1V3M - chain A; structure by X-ray diffraction, 2.00 A resolution.

[Chain A]
Molecule: Cyclomaltodextrin glucanotransferase
From: Bacillus sp
Notes: EC 2.4.1.19
Reference sequence: P05618 (CDGT_BACS0); residues 1-686 here correspond to UniProt positions 28-713 (UniProt number = residue number + 27)
Amino-acid sequence (686 residues; row label = number of the first residue in the row):
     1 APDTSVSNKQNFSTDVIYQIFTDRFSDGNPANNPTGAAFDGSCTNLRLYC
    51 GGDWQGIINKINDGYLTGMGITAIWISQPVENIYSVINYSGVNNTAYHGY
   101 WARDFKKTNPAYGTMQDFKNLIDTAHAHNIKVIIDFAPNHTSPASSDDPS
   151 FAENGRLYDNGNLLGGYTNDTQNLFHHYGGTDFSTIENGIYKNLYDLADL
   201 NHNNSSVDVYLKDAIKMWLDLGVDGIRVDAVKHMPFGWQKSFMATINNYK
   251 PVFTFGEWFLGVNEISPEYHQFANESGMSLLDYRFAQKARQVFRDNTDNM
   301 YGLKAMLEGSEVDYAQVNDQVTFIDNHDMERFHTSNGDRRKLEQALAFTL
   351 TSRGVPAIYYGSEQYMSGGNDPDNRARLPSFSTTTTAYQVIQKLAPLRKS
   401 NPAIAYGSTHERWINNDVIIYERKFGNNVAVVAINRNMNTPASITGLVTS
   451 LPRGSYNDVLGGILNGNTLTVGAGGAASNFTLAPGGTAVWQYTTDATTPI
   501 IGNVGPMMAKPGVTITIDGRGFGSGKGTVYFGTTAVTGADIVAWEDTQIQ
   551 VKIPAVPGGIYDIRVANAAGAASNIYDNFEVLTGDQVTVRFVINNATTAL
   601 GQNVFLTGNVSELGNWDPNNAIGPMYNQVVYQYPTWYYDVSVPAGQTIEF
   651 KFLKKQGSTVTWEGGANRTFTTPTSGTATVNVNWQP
Disulfides: Cys43-Cys50
Sequence notes: engineered mutation Tyr283 (Phe310 in P05618)
Bound ions: Ca2+ site 1: Asp27, Asn29, Asn32, Asn33, Gly51, Asp53; Ca2+ site 2: Asn139, Ile190, Asp199, His233
Ligand contacts:
  - ACI / beta-D-galactopyranose / alpha-D-glucopyranose / 4,6-dideoxy-alpha-D-xylo-hexopyranose: Asn94, Tyr97, His98, Tyr100, Trp101, His140, Leu194, Tyr195, Leu197, Asp229, Ala230, His233, Glu257, Trp258, Phe259, His327, Asp328, Asp371, Arg375
  - beta-D-galactopyranose (GAL): Thr598, Ala599, Leu600, Gly601, Gln602, Asn603, Asn627, Tyr633, Trp636
  - alpha-D-glucopyranose (GLC), molecule 1: Arg47, Tyr89, Ser90, Val92, Asn94
  - alpha-D-glucopyranose (GLC), molecule 2: Trp616, Lys651, Trp662, Gly665, Asn667
Swiss-Prot annotation at these positions:
  - active site: Asp229 (Nucleophile), Glu257 (Proton donor)
  - binding site (Ca(2+)): Asp27, Asn29, Asn32, Asn33, Gly51, Asp53, Asn139, Ile190, Asp199, His233
  - binding site (substrate): Tyr100, Trp101, His140, Asn193 to Asp196, Arg227, Lys232, His233, His327, Asp371, Arg375
  - site: Asp328 (Transition state stabilizer)

[Summary]
Chain A binds ACI / beta-D-galactopyranose / alpha-D-glucopyranose / 4,6-dideoxy-alpha-D-xylo-hexopyranose,
alpha-D-glucopyranose and beta-D-galactopyranose. The Ca2+ site 1 is built by Asp27, Asn29, Asn32, Asn33,
Gly51 and Asp53. From UniProt: active-site residues Asp229 and Glu257, 10 Ca2+-binding residues and 13
substrate-binding residues.
Chain A is Cyclomaltodextrin glucanotransferase (Bacillus sp); the structure, Crystal structure of F283Y
mutant cyclodextrin glycosyltransferase complexed with a pseudo-tetraose derived from acarbose, was determined
by X-ray diffraction, deposited together with 1V3J, 1V3K and 1V3L.
